PDB entry 3LRH | X-ray diffraction, 2.60 A resolution | chains A and B

# Chain A
Protein: anti-huntingtin VL domain
From: Homo sapiens
Notes: fragment: anti-huntingtin VL domain; engineered mutation(s): G112A
Amino-acid sequence (121 residues; numbered -3 to 118; 1 number in that range is skipped by the numbering (no residue carries it; nothing is unmodelled there); the number before each row is that of its first residue; numbers below 1 keep their minus sign (Met-3 is residue -3)):
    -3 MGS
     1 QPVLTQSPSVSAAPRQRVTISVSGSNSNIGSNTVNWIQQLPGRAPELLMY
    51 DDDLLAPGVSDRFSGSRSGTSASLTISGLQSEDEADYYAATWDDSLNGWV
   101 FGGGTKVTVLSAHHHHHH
Disordered / not traced: -3 to -1, 1, 111-118

# Chain B
Protein: Huntingtin
Notes: fragment: huntingtin peptide
Reference sequence: P42858 (HD_HUMAN); residues 5-18 here = UniProt positions 5-18
Amino-acid sequence (14 residues; row label = number of the first residue in the row):
     5 EKLMKAFESLKSFQ
Curated features (UniProtKB/Swiss-Prot):
  - modified residue: Lys9 (N6-acetyllysine)

# How chain A and chain B interact
Residue-residue contacts (24; chain A residue first):
  Thr33(A) - Lys6(B)  hydrogen bond
  Asn35(A) - Ala10(B)
  Asn35(A) - Ser13(B)  hydrogen bond
  Ile37(A) - Leu14(B)  hydrophobic
  Ile37(A) - Phe17(B)  hydrophobic
  Pro45(A) - Leu14(B)
  Pro45(A) - Gln18(B)
  Glu46(A) - Leu14(B)
  Leu47(A) - Leu7(B)  hydrophobic
  Leu47(A) - Ala10(B)  hydrophobic
  Leu47(A) - Phe11(B)  hydrophobic
  Leu47(A) - Leu14(B)
  Tyr50(A) - Leu7(B)  hydrophobic
  Tyr50(A) - Ala10(B)  hydrophobic
  Asp51(A) - Lys6(B)
  Pro57(A) - Leu7(B)
  Tyr88(A) - Phe17(B)  hydrophobic
  Trp99(A) - Lys9(B)
  Trp99(A) - Glu12(B)
  Trp99(A) - Ser13(B)
  Trp99(A) - Ser16(B)
  Phe101(A) - Ser13(B)
  Phe101(A) - Ser16(B)
  Phe101(A) - Phe17(B)  hydrophobic
Also at the interface, not in a pair above, chain A (13 interface residues in all): Ala44

# In short
13 residues of chain A face 11 of chain B across their interface, with 2 hydrogen bonds. Among the polar pairs
are Thr33(A)-Lys6(B) and Asn35(A)-Ser13(B).
Chain A is anti-huntingtin VL domain (Homo sapiens) and chain B is Huntingtin; the structure, Structure of
anti-huntingtin VL domain in complex with huntingtin peptide, was determined by X-ray diffraction, deposited
together with 3LRG.
